PDB entry 1PG5 | X-ray diffraction, 2.60 A resolution | chains A and B

[Chain A]
Molecule: Aspartate carbamoyltransferase
Source organism: Sulfolobus acidocaldarius
Notes: EC 2.1.3.2
Reference sequence: Q55338 (PYRB_SULAC); residues 1-299 here = UniProt positions 1-299
Chain sequence (299 residues; each row starts with the number of its first residue):
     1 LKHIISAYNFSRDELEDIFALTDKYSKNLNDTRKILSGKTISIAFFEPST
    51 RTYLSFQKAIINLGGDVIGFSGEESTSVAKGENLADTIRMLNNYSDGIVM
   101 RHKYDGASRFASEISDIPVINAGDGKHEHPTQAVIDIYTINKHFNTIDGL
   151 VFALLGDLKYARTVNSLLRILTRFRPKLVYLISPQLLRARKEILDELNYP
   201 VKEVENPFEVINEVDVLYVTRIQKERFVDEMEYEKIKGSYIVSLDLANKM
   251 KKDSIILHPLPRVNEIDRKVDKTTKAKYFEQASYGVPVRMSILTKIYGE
Disordered / not traced: 74-80

[Chain B]
Molecule: Aspartate carbamoyltransferase regulatory chain
Source organism: Sulfolobus acidocaldarius
Reference sequence: P74766 (PYRI_SULAC); residues 1-164 here = UniProt positions 1-164
Chain sequence (168 residues; each row starts with the number of its first residue; numbers below 1 keep their minus sign (Met-3 is residue -3)):
    -3 MEFMMEIQGNRKELMVSKIKNGTVIDHIPAGRAFAVLNVLGIKGHEGFRI
    47 ALVINVDSKKMGKKDIVKIEDKEISDTEANLITLIAPTATINIVREYEVV
    97 KKTKLEVPKVVKGILKCPNPYCITSNDVEAIPTFKTLTEKPLKMRCEYCE
   147 TIIDENEIMSQILGANNK
Disordered / not traced: -3 to 10, 40-41, 161-164
Differences from the reference sequence: cloning artifact (-3 to 0)
Bound ions: Zn2+: Cys113, Cys118, Cys142, Cys145

[How chain A and chain B interact]
Residue-residue contacts (29; chain A residue first):
  Asn83(A) with Asp123(B), hydrogen bond; Glu125(B)
  Leu84(A) with Asp123(B), hydrogen bond (backbone-side chain)
  Ala85(A) with Asp123(B), hydrogen bond (backbone-side chain); Glu125(B)
  Arg89(A) with Glu125(B), salt bridge
  Tyr104(A) with Tyr117(B); Ile119(B); Asn122(B), hydrogen bond
  Asp105(A) with Asn115(B), hydrogen bond; Tyr117(B), hydrogen bond (backbone-backbone); Cys118(B); Ile119(B), hydrogen bond (backbone-backbone); Cys145(B)
  Gly106(A) with Ile119(B); Tyr144(B)
  Arg109(A) with Glu143(B), salt bridge; Tyr144(B)
  Phe110(A) with Asp123(B); Glu125(B); Ala126(B), hydrophobic; Tyr144(B), hydrophobic
  Glu113(A) with Tyr144(B), hydrogen bond
  His127(A) with Tyr144(B); Glu146(B), salt bridge
  Arg169(A) with Glu146(B)
  Glu192(A) with Arg141(B), salt bridge; Glu146(B); Ile148(B)
Also at the interface, not in a pair above, chain A (18 interface residues in all): Asp86, His102, Lys103, Ala107, Glu196
Also at the interface, not in a pair above, chain B (15 interface residues in all): Val124

[Overview]
18 residues of chain A and 15 residues of chain B are in contact; the contacts include 8 hydrogen bonds and 4
salt bridges. Among the polar pairs are Arg89(A)-Glu125(B), Arg109(A)-Glu143(B) and His127(A)-Glu146(B). The
Zn2+ site is built by Cys113(B), Cys118(B), Cys142(B) and Cys145(B).
Here chain A is Aspartate carbamoyltransferase and chain B is Aspartate carbamoyltransferase regulatory chain,
both from Sulfolobus acidocaldarius. Entry 1PG5 (Crystal structure of the unligated (T-state) aspartate
transcarbamoylase from the extremely thermophilic archaeon sulfolobus acidocaldarius) was determined by X-ray
diffraction.
